Entry 7FDE (electron microscopy, 3.80 A resolution); this record covers chains C and D of the 16 polymer chains in the assembly.

# Chain C
Protein: Yeast Vacuolar ATPase A subunit
Source organism: Saccharomyces cerevisiae S288C
Sequence (617 residues; numbered 0 to 616; the number before each row is that of its first residue; numbering starts at 0):
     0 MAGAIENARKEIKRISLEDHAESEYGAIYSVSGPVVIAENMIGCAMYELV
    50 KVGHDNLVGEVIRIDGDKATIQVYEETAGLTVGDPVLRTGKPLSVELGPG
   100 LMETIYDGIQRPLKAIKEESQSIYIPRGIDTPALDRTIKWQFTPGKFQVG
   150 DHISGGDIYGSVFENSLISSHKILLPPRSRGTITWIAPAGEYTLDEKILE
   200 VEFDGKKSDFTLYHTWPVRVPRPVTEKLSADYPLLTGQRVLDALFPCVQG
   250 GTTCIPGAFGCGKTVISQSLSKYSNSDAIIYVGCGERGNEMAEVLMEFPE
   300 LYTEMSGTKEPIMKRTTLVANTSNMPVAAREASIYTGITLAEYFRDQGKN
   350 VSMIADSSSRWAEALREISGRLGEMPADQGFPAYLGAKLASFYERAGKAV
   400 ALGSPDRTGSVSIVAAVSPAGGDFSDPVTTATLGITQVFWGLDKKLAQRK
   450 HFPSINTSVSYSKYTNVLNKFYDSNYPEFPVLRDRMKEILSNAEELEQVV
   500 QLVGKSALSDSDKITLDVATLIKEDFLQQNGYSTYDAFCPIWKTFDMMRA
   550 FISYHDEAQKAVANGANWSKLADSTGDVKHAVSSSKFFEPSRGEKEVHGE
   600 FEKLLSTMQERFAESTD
Unresolved in the structure: 0-22

# Chain D
Protein: V-type proton ATPase subunit B
Source organism: Saccharomyces cerevisiae S288C
UniProtKB: P16140 (VATB_YEAST); numbering as in UniProt (aligned over 1-517)
Sequence (517 residues; each row starts with the number of its first residue):
     1 MVLSDKELFAINKKAVEQGFNVKPRLNYNTVSGVNGPLVILEKVKFPRYN
    51 EIVNLTLPDGTVRQGQVLEIRGDRAIVQVFEGTSGIDVKKTTVEFTGESL
   101 RIPVSEDMLGRIFDGSGRPIDNGPKVFAEDYLDINGSPINPYARIYPEEM
   151 ISTGVSAIDTMNSIARGQKIPIFSASGLPHNEIAAQICRQAGLVRPTKDV
   201 HDGHEENFSIVFAAMGVNLETARFFKQDFEENGSLERTSLFLNLANDPTI
   251 ERIITPRLALTTAEYLAYQTERHVLTILTDMSSYADALREVSAAREEVPG
   301 RRGYPGYMYTDLSTIYERAGRVEGRNGSITQIPILTMPNDDITHPIPDLT
   351 GYITEGQIFVDRQLHNKGIYPPINVLPSLSRLMKSAIGEGMTRKDHGDVS
   401 NQLYAKYAIGKDAAAMKAVVGEEALSIEDKLSLEFLEKFEKTFITQGAYE
   451 DRTVFESLDQAWSLLRIYPKEMLNRISPKILDEFYDRARDDADEDEEDPD
   501 TRSSGKKKDASQEESLI
Unresolved in the structure: 1-8, 196-206, 488-517
Curated features (UniProtKB/Swiss-Prot):
  - binding site (ATP): R381
  - modified residue (Phosphoserine): S4, S137, S503, S504, S511, S515
  - cross-link (Glycyl lysine isopeptide (Lys-Gly)): K14 (interchain with G-Cter in ubiquitin), K508 (interchain with G-Cter in ubiquitin)

# Chain C / chain D interface
Contacting residue pairs (77):
  Y28(C) with R71(D); G72(D), hydrogen bond (backbone-backbone)
  S29(C) with I70(D); R71(D)
  V30(C) with Y49(D), hydrophobic; E69(D); I70(D), hydrogen bond (backbone-backbone)
  S31(C) with E69(D), hydrogen bond
  G32(C) with Y49(D), hydrogen bond (backbone-side chain)
  T76(C) with Y49(D)
  G78(C) with R48(D), hydrogen bond (backbone-side chain); Y49(D), hydrogen bond (backbone-backbone)
  L79(C) with R48(D); Y49(D), hydrogen bond (backbone-backbone)
  T80(C) with P47(D); R48(D)
  V81(C) with P47(D); R71(D)
  L112(C) with N140(D); Y142(D), hydrophobic
  K113(C) with Y142(D)
  K116(C) with N140(D); Y142(D); E323(D), salt bridge
  I122(C) with I139(D); N140(D), hydrogen bond (backbone-backbone); R325(D)
  Y123(C) with S137(D); P138(D)
  I124(C) with P138(D), hydrogen bond (backbone-backbone); P141(D)
  F258(C) with R381(D)
  R286(C) with G351(D), hydrogen bond (side chain-backbone); Y352(D), hydrogen bond (side chain-backbone); I353(D); T354(D), hydrogen bond (side chain-backbone); R381(D)
  N288(C) with G167(D); K169(D), hydrogen bond; E355(D)
  E289(C) with R381(D)
  E292(C) with Y146(D); P147(D); L382(D); S385(D)
  M295(C) with Y146(D), hydrophobic
  T321(C) with E317(D)
  S322(C) with Y309(D); S313(D)
  N323(C) with S313(D), hydrogen bond (side chain-backbone); T314(D); E317(D), hydrogen bond
  R329(C) with Y309(D)
  R359(C) with Y309(D); Y352(D), hydrogen bond (side chain-backbone)
  E366(C) with G306(D); Y307(D); T310(D), hydrogen bond
  G369(C) with V298(D)
  R370(C) with Y307(D)
  G372(C) with V298(D)
  P418(C) with Y352(D), hydrogen bond (backbone-side chain)
  A419(C) with Y352(D)
  K444(C) with D412(D), salt bridge
  Q447(C) with L376(D); Y404(D), hydrogen bond; A408(D)
  R448(C) with A408(D); I409(D); D412(D), salt bridge; R475(D), hydrogen bond (backbone-side chain)
  K449(C) with N401(D); Y404(D); R475(D)
  F451(C) with N401(D)
  E523(C) with R475(D), salt bridge
  Q527(C) with R475(D)
Interface residues without a listed pair, chain C (50 interface residues in all): A77, I115, G287, A291, M324, E362, E373, S417, A446, H450
Interface residues without a listed pair, chain D (52 interface residues in all): F46, N50, L68, A143, R144, I145, G356, K384, A405, N474

# In short
50 residues of chain C and 52 residues of chain D are in contact, with 20 hydrogen bonds and 4 salt bridges.
Polar contacts include K116(C)-E323(D), K444(C)-D412(D) and R448(C)-D412(D). UniProt lists ATP-binding residue
R381(D) on chain D.
Here chain C is Yeast Vacuolar ATPase A subunit and chain D is V-type proton ATPase subunit B, both from
Saccharomyces cerevisiae S288C. Entry 7FDE (CryoEM Structures of Reconstituted V-ATPase, Oxr1 bound V1) was
determined by electron microscopy.
